PDB entry 6X2E | X-ray diffraction, 1.80 A resolution | chains A and D of the 4 polymer chains in the assembly

# Chain A (and D)
Name: Glyceraldehyde-3-phosphate dehydrogenase
Source organism: Chlamydia trachomatis (strain D/UW-3/Cx)
Notes: EC 1.2.1.12; chain D of this document is another copy of the same molecule, construct and numbering; everything in this record applies to it too
Reference sequence: P0CE13 (G3P_CHLTR); residues 1-334 here = UniProt positions 1-334
Sequence (334 residues; numbered 1 to 334; the number before each row is that of its first residue):
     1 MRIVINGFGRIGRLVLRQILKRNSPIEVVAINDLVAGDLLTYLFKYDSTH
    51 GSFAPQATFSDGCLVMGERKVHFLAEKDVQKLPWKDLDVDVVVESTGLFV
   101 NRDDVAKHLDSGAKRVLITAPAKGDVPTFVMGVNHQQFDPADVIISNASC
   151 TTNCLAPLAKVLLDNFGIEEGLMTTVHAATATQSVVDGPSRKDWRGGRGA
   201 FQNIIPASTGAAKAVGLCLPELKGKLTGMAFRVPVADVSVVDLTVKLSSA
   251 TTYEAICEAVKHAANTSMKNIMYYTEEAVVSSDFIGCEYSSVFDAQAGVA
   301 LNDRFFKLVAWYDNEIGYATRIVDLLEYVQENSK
Unresolved in the structure: 77, 334 (chain D: 68, 333-334)
Modified positions: C63 (S-nitroso-cysteine; SNC); C287 (s,S-(2-hydroxyethyl)thiocysteine; CME)
Residues lining bound ligands: NAD (nicotinamide-adenine-dinucleotide): N6, G7, F8, G9, R10, I11, N32, D33, L34, E76, S95, T96, G97, L98, F99, T119, A120, C150, H177, T180, A181, N314, E315, Y318
Curated features (UniProtKB/Swiss-Prot):
  - active site: C150 (Nucleophile)
  - binding site (NAD(+)): R10, I11, D33, K77, T119, N314
  - binding site (D-glyceraldehyde 3-phosphate): S149 to T151, T180, T209, G210, R232
  - site: H177 (Activates thiol group during catalysis)
What the authors report for this chain:
  - post-translational modification sites: C63, C287

# Chain A / chain D interface
Pairs across the interface (9):
  Y42(A) - A278(D)  hydrogen bond (side chain-backbone)
  Y46(A) - E277(D)  hydrogen bond
  Y46(A) - D283(D)
  S48(A) - S282(D)  hydrogen bond
  E277(A) - Y42(D)
  E277(A) - Y46(D)
  A278(A) - Y42(D)  hydrogen bond (backbone-side chain)
  S282(A) - S48(D)  hydrogen bond
  D283(A) - Y46(D)
Also at the interface, not in a pair above, chain A (9 interface residues in all): D47, V280
Also at the interface, not in a pair above, chain D (9 interface residues in all): D47, V280

# Overview
The chain A/chain D interface involves 9 residues from each chain; the contacts include 5 hydrogen bonds.
Polar contacts include Y42(A)-A278(D), Y46(A)-E277(D) and S48(A)-S282(D). Chain A binds NAD. UniProt lists
active-site residue C150(A), 6 NAD+-binding residues and 7 D-glyceraldehyde 3-phosphate-binding residues on
chain A. From the paper: modification sites C63(A) and C287(A).
Both chains are Glyceraldehyde-3-phosphate dehydrogenase (Chlamydia trachomatis (strain D/UW-3/Cx)). Entry
6X2E (Crystal Structure of Chlamydia trachomatis mixed (apo/holo) Glyceraldehyde 3-phosphate dehydrogenase)
was determined by X-ray diffraction, deposited together with 6WYC.
